7T1G - chains A and B; structure by X-ray diffraction, 2.00 A resolution.

Chain A (and B):
Name: Pantothenate kinase CAB1
Organism: Saccharomyces cerevisiae S288C
Notes: EC 2.7.1.33; chain B of this document is another copy of the same molecule, construct and numbering; everything in this record applies to it too
UniProt: Q04430 (PANK_YEAST); residue numbers follow UniProt; this construct covers 1-367
Amino-acid sequence (375 residues; row label = number of the first residue in the row; numbers below 1 keep their minus sign (Met-7 is residue -7)):
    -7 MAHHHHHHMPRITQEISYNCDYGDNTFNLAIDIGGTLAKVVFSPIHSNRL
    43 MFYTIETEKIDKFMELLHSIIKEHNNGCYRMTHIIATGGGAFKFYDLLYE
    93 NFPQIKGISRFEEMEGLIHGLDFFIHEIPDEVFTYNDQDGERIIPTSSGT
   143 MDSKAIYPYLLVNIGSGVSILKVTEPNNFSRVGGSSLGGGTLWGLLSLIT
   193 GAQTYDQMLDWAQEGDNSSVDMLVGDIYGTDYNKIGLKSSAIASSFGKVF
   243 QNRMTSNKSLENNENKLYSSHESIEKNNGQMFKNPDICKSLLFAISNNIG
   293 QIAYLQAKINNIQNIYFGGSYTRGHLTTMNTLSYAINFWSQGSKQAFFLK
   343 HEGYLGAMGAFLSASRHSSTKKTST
Not modelled in the structure: -7 to 5, 141-143, 245-257, 361-367 (chain B: -7 to 2, 48-53, 141-147, 221-231, 244-258, 268-270, 358-367)
Construct notes: initiating methionine (-7); expression tag (-6 to 0)
Ligand contacts: E66 ((8S)-N~2~-[(4-tert-butylphenyl)methyl]-N~7~,N~7~-dimethyl-5-[(morpholin-4-yl)methyl][1,2,4]triazolo[1,5-a]pyrimidine-2,7-diamine): Val216, Ile219, Tyr220, Tyr224, Ile227, Gly228, Leu229, Ile234, Ala235, Phe330, Trp331, Gln333
UniProt features mapped onto this chain:
  - mutagenesis: Gly351 (G351S: Leads to thermo-sensitivity)

How chain A and chain B interact:
Pairs across the interface (117; chain A residue first):
  Gly27(A) with Met214(B); Gln243(B), hydrogen bond (backbone-side chain)
  Thr28(A) with Met214(B)
  Glu50(A) with Gln243(B)
  Gly81(A) with Ile219(B); Tyr220(B)
  Gly82(A) with Ile219(B)
  Phe84(A) with Tyr220(B), hydrophobic
  Lys85(A) with Asp218(B), hydrogen bond (side chain-backbone); Ile219(B)
  Glu105(A) with Tyr220(B), hydrogen bond
  Ser158(A) with Met214(B); Ser236(B), hydrogen bond (backbone-side chain)
  Gly159(A) with Ala235(B); Ser236(B)
  Gly175(A) with Gln293(B); Trp331(B)
  Gly176(A) with Gln293(B), hydrogen bond (backbone-side chain)
  Ser178(A) with Ile234(B); Ala235(B); Ser236(B); Ser237(B), hydrogen bond
  Leu179(A) with Leu179(B), hydrophobic; Ser237(B); Ala286(B), hydrophobic; Asn290(B)
  Gly182(A) with Ser236(B); Phe238(B); Gly239(B)
  Thr183(A) with Ser236(B); Ser237(B), hydrogen bond (side chain-backbone)
  Trp185(A) with Phe242(B), hydrophobic
  Gly186(A) with Phe238(B); Val241(B); Phe242(B)
  Leu187(A) with Phe238(B), hydrophobic
  Ser189(A) with Phe242(B)
  Leu190(A) with Ile191(B), hydrophobic; Phe238(B), hydrophobic; Val241(B), hydrophobic
  Ile191(A) with Leu187(B), hydrophobic; Leu190(B), hydrophobic; Ile191(B), hydrophobic
  Met200(A) with Phe242(B), hydrophobic
  Met214(A) with Gly27(B); Ser158(B)
  Gly217(A) with Lys85(B), hydrogen bond (backbone-side chain)
  Asp218(A) with Lys85(B)
  Ile219(A) with Gly81(B); Gly82(B); Lys85(B)
  Tyr220(A) with Gly80(B); Gly81(B); Phe84(B), hydrophobic; Lys85(B); Glu105(B), hydrogen bond
  Gly221(A) with Lys85(B)
  Tyr224(A) with Glu104(B), hydrogen bond; Glu105(B); Met106(B)
  Ile227(A) with Arg173(B)
  Ile234(A) with Ser178(B)
  Ala235(A) with Gly159(B); Ser178(B)
  Ser236(A) with Ser158(B), hydrogen bond (side chain-backbone); Gly159(B); Ser178(B); Gly182(B); Thr183(B)
  Ser237(A) with Ser178(B), hydrogen bond; Thr183(B), hydrogen bond (backbone-side chain)
  Phe238(A) with Gly182(B); Gly186(B); Leu187(B); Leu190(B), hydrophobic
  Val241(A) with Gly186(B)
  Phe242(A) with Trp185(B); Gly186(B); Ser189(B); Gln195(B); Met200(B), hydrophobic
  Lys258(A) with Trp203(B); Asn276(B), hydrogen bond (backbone-side chain)
  Leu259(A) with Lys275(B); Asn276(B), hydrogen bond (backbone-backbone); Pro277(B)
  Tyr260(A) with Met273(B), hydrophobic; Phe274(B); Lys275(B); Asn276(B)
  Ser261(A) with Ile191(B), hydrogen bond (side chain-backbone); Thr192(B); Met273(B); Phe274(B), hydrogen bond (backbone-backbone); Asn276(B), hydrogen bond
  Ser262(A) with Gln272(B)
  Ile266(A) with Leu190(B); Ile191(B)
  Asn270(A) with Leu190(B), hydrogen bond (side chain-backbone)
  Phe274(A) with Leu190(B), hydrophobic
  Ala286(A) with Leu179(B)
  Asn290(A) with Leu179(B); Asn290(B), hydrogen bond; Ile294(B)
  Gln293(A) with Gly176(B), hydrogen bond (side chain-backbone); Ile294(B); Gln298(B)
  Ile294(A) with Asn290(B); Gln293(B); Ile294(B), hydrophobic
  Leu297(A) with Gln298(B); Ile301(B), hydrophobic
  Gln298(A) with Leu297(B)
  Lys300(A) with Ile301(B)
  Ile301(A) with Leu297(B), hydrophobic; Lys300(B); Ile301(B), hydrophobic
Interface residues without a listed pair, chain A (62 interface residues in all): Ser177, Gln195, Thr196, Tyr197, Leu229, Gly239, Ile279, Leu283
Interface residues without a listed pair, chain B (61 interface residues in all): Thr28, Ser177, Thr196, Gly271, Ile279, Leu283

Summary:
The interface between chain A and chain B involves 62 residues on one side and 61 on the other, with 21
hydrogen bonds. Among the polar pairs are Gly27(A)-Gln243(B), Lys85(A)-Asp218(B) and Glu105(A)-Tyr220(B).
Ligands of chain A: compound E66.
Chain A and chain B are both Pantothenate kinase CAB1 (Saccharomyces cerevisiae S288C); the structure, Crystal
structure of CAB1 Pantothenate Kinase from Saccharomyces cerevisiae in complex with compound YU385595, was
determined by X-ray diffraction together with 7T1H and 7T1I from the same study.
